PDB entry 3O0E | X-ray diffraction, 3.01 A resolution | chains C and E of the 6 polymer chains in the assembly

[Chain C (and E)]
Molecule: Porin OmpF
Source organism: Escherichia coli
Notes: chain E of this document is another copy of the same molecule, construct and numbering; everything in this record applies to it too
UniProt: A0A418U3R0 (A0A418U3R0_ECOLX); residues 1-340 here correspond to UniProt positions 10-349 (UniProt number = residue number + 9)
Amino-acid sequence (340 residues; row label = number of the first residue in the row):
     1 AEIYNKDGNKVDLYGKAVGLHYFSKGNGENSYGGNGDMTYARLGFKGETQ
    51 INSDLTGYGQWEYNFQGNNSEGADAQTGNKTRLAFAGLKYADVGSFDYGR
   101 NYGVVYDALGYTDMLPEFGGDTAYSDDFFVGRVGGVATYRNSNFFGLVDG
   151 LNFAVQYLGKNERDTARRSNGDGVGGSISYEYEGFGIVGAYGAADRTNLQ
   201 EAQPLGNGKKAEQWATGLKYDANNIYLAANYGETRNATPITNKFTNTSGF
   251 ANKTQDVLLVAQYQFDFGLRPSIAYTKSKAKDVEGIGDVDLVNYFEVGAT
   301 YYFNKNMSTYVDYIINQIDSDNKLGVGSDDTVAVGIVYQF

[Interface between chain C and chain E]
Pairs across the interface (64; chain C residue first):
  I3(C) - I3(E)  hydrophobic
  I3(C) - L13(E)  hydrophobic
  Y4(C) - E2(E)
  D7(C) - K305(E)  salt bridge
  N9(C) - N306(E)  hydrogen bond
  N9(C) - Y338(E)  hydrogen bond
  K10(C) - Y338(E)
  V11(C) - Y338(E)
  V11(C) - F340(E)  hydrophobic
  F45(C) - F340(E)  hydrophobic
  G47(C) - Y338(E)
  E48(C) - Y338(E)  hydrogen bond (backbone-side chain)
  T49(C) - N304(E)  hydrogen bond
  T49(C) - N306(E)  hydrogen bond
  T49(C) - Y338(E)
  I51(C) - F303(E)  hydrophobic
  I51(C) - N304(E)
  L55(C) - F303(E)  hydrophobic
  Y58(C) - Y338(E)
  G59(C) - Y338(E)
  W61(C) - A41(E)
  W61(C) - L43(E)  hydrophobic
  W61(C) - F65(E)  hydrophobic
  Y63(C) - F65(E)  hydrophobic
  Y63(C) - Q76(E)  hydrogen bond
  Y63(C) - N79(E)
  Q76(C) - Q76(E)
  N79(C) - A75(E)
  N79(C) - Q76(E)  hydrogen bond (backbone-side chain)
  K80(C) - E71(E)
  K80(C) - A75(E)
  K80(C) - Q76(E)
  T81(C) - F65(E)
  T81(C) - Q66(E)
  R82(C) - E71(E)
  A84(C) - T39(E)
  F85(C) - A17(E)
  A86(C) - A17(E)
  A86(C) - I336(E)
  G87(C) - M307(E)
  G87(C) - I336(E)
  L88(C) - F303(E)  hydrophobic
  L88(C) - M307(E)  hydrophobic
  Y98(C) - L20(E)
  Y98(C) - H21(E)  hydrogen bond
  Y98(C) - D37(E)  hydrogen bond
  Y98(C) - T39(E)
  G99(C) - T39(E)
  R100(C) - G67(E)
  R100(C) - N69(E)
  R100(C) - E71(E)  salt bridge
  S125(C) - E71(E)
  D126(C) - S70(E)
  D126(C) - E71(E)  hydrogen bond (side chain-backbone)
  R132(C) - E71(E)  salt bridge
  G134(C) - D37(E)
  G135(C) - D37(E)  hydrogen bond (backbone-side chain)
  K160(C) - N35(E)
  N161(C) - D37(E)
  R163(C) - N68(E)  hydrogen bond (side chain-backbone)
  R163(C) - S70(E)
  R168(C) - S70(E)
  R168(C) - E71(E)
  R168(C) - G72(E)
Other interface residues (no listed pair), chain C (42 interface residues in all): L13, Q50, G57, Q60
Other interface residues (no listed pair), chain E (36 interface residues in all): A1, K16, G19, R42, D74, T309

[Overview]
The interface between chain C and chain E involves 42 residues on one side and 36 on the other, with 12
hydrogen bonds and 3 salt bridges. Polar contacts include D7(C)-K305(E), R100(C)-E71(E) and R132(C)-E71(E).
Chain C and chain E are both Porin OmpF (Escherichia coli); the structure, Crystal structure of OmpF in
complex with colicin peptide OBS1, was determined by X-ray diffraction.
